Entry 5U4J (electron microscopy, 3.70 A resolution); this record covers chains a and l of the 10 polymer chains in the assembly.

Chain a:
Molecule: 16S rRNA
From: Escherichia coli
Sequence (1533 nucleotides; numbered 2 to 1534; the number before each row is that of its first residue):
     2 AAUUGAAGAGUUUGAUCAUGGCUCAGAUUGAACGCUGGCGGCAGGCCUAA
    52 CACAUGCAAGUCGAACGGUAACAGGAAGAAGCUUGCUUCUUUGCUGACGA
   102 GUGGCGGACGGGUGAGUAAUGUCUGGGAAACUGCCUGAUGGAGGGGGAUA
   152 ACUACUGGAAACGGUAGCUAAUACCGCAUAACGUCGCAAGACCAAAGAGG
   202 GGGACCUUCGGGCCUCUUGCCAUCGGAUGUGCCCAGAUGGGAUUAGCUAG
   252 UAGGUGGGGUAACGGCUCACCUAGGCGACGAUCCCUAGCUGGUCUGAGAG
   302 GAUGACCAGCCACACUGGAACUGAGACACGGUCCAGACUCCUACGGGAGG
   352 CAGCAGUGGGGAAUAUUGCACAAUGGGCGCAAGCCUGAUGCAGCCAUGCC
   402 GCGUGUAUGAAGAAGGCCUUCGGGUUGUAAAGUACUUUCAGCGGGGAGGA
   452 AGGGAGUAAAGUUAAUACCUUUGCUCAUUGACGUUACCCGCAGAAGAAGC
   502 ACCGGCUAACUCCGUGCCAGCAGCCXCGGUAAUACGGAGGGUGCAAGCGU
   552 UAAUCGGAAUUACUGGGCGUAAAGCGCACGCAGGCGGUUUGUUAAGUCAG
   602 AUGUGAAAUCCCCGGGCUCAACCUGGGAACUGCAUCUGAUACUGGCAAGC
   652 UUGAGUCUCGUAGAGGGGGGUAGAAUUCCAGGUGUAGCGGUGAAAUGCGU
   702 AGAGAUCUGGAGGAAUACCGGUGGCGAAGGCGGCCCCCUGGACGAAGACU
   752 GACGCUCAGGUGCGAAAGCGUGGGGAGCAAACAGGAUUAGAUACCCUGGU
   802 AGUCCACGCCGUAAACGAUGUCGACUUGGAGGUUGUGCCCUUGAGGCGUG
   852 GCUUCCGGAGCUAACGCGUUAAGUCGACCGCCUGGGGAGUACGGCCGCAA
   902 GGUUAAAACUCAAAUGAAUUGACGGGGGCCCGCACAAGCGGUGGAGCAUG
   952 UGGUUUAAUUCGAUGXAACGCGAAGAACCUUACCUGGUCUUGACAUCCAC
  1002 GGAAGUUUUCAGAGAUGAGAAUGUGCCUUCGGGAACCGUGAGACAGGUGC
  1052 UGCAUGGCUGUCGUCAGCUCGUGUUGUGAAAUGUUGGGUUAAGUCCCGCA
  1102 ACGAGCGCAACCCUUAUCCUUUGUUGCCAGCGGUCCGGCCGGGAACUCAA
  1152 AGGAGACUGCCAGUGAUAAACUGGAGGAAGGUGGGGAUGACGUCAAGUCA
  1202 UCAUGGCCCUUACGACCAGGGCUACACACGUGCUACAAUGGCGCAUACAA
  1252 AGAGAAGCGACCUCGCGAGAGCAAGCGGACCUCAUAAAGUGCGUCGUAGU
  1302 CCGGAUUGGAGUCUGCAACUCGACUCCAUGAAGUCGGAAUCGCUAGUAAU
  1352 CGUGGAUCAGAAUGCCACGGUGAAUACGUUCCCGGGCCUUGUACACACCG
  1402 CCCGUXACACCAUGGGAGUGGGUUGCAAAAGAAGUAGGUAGCUUAACCUU
  1452 CGGGAGGGCGCUUACCACUUUGUGAUUCAUGACUGGGGUGAAGUCGUAAC
  1502 AAGGUAACCGUAGGGGAACCUGCGGUUGGAUCA
Not modelled in the structure: 2-5, 38-501, 576-879, 934-1052, 1087-1189, 1201-1379, 1424-1476
Modified residues: PSU (pseudouridine-5'-monophosphate) at position 516, G7M (N7-methyl-guanosine-5'-monophosphate) at position 527, 2MG (2N-methylguanosine-5'-monophosphate) at position 966, 5MC (5-methylcytidine-5'-monophosphate) at position 967, 2MG (2N-methylguanosine-5'-monophosphate) at position 1207, 4OC (4n,o2'-methylcytidine-5'-monophosphate) at position 1402, 5MC (5-methylcytidine-5'-monophosphate) at position 1407, UR3 (3-methyluridine-5'-monophoshate) at position 1498, 2MG (2N-methylguanosine-5'-monophosphate) at position 1516, MA6 (6N-dimethyladenosine-5'-monophoshate) at position 1518, MA6 (6N-dimethyladenosine-5'-monophoshate) at position 1519

Chain l:
Name: 30S ribosomal protein S12
From: Escherichia coli
Reference sequence: P0A7S3 (RS12_ECOLI); numbering as in UniProt (aligned over 1-124)
Sequence (124 residues; row label = number of the first residue in the row):
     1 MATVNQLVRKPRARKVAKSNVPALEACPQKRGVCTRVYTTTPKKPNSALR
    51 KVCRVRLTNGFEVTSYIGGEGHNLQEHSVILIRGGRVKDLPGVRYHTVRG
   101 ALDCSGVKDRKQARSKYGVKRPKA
Not modelled in the structure: 1
Curated features (UniProtKB/Swiss-Prot):
  - modified residue: Asp89 (3-methylthioaspartic acid), Lys108 (N6-acetyllysine)
  - natural variant: Lys43 (K43R: Confers streptomycin resistance but not hyperaccurate translation)
  - mutagenesis: Leu57 (L57H: Protein is not incorporated into ribosomes), Lys88 (K88Q: Confers low-level resistance to streptomycin and a 15% decrease in the translational elongation rate)

How chain a and chain l interact:
Contacting residue pairs - 109 pairs, chain a then chain l:
  U24(a) - Asn20(l)  phosphate contact
  A33(a) - Pro28(l)  base contact
  A33(a) - Gln29(l)  hydrogen bond to the sugar
  C34(a) - Gln29(l)  sugar contact
  C34(a) - Leu81(l)  sugar contact
  C34(a) - Val98(l)  sugar contact
  G35(a) - Gly100(l)  sugar contact
  G35(a) - Ser115(l)  hydrogen bond to the sugar
  G35(a) - Gly118(l)  sugar contact
  C36(a) - Arg114(l)  sugar contact
  C36(a) - Gly118(l)  phosphate contact
  C36(a) - Val119(l)  sugar contact
  C36(a) - Lys120(l)  phosphate contact
  C36(a) - Arg121(l)  phosphate contact
  U37(a) - Lys120(l)  phosphate contact
  U37(a) - Arg121(l)  hydrogen bond to the phosphate
  A502(a) - Ser115(l)  hydrogen bond to the phosphate
  C503(a) - Ala113(l)  phosphate contact
  C503(a) - Lys116(l)  phosphate contact
  C504(a) - Gln112(l)  base contact
  C518(a) - Pro45(l)  base contact
  C518(a) - Ser47(l)  hydrogen bond to the base
  C519(a) - Ser47(l)  hydrogen bond to the phosphate
  A520(a) - Ala48(l)  phosphate contact
  A520(a) - Leu49(l)  hydrogen bond to the phosphate
  A520(a) - Glu70(l)  hydrogen bond to the sugar
  G521(a) - Leu49(l)  phosphate contact
  G521(a) - Arg50(l)  hydrogen bond to the base
  G521(a) - Lys51(l)  salt bridge to the phosphate
  G521(a) - Gly69(l)  phosphate contact
  G521(a) - Glu70(l)  phosphate contact
  G521(a) - Gly71(l)  hydrogen bond to the phosphate
  C522(a) - Arg50(l)  base contact
  C522(a) - Tyr66(l)  hydrogen bond to the phosphate
  C522(a) - Gly68(l)  phosphate contact
  C522(a) - Gly69(l)  hydrogen bond to the phosphate
  C522(a) - Asp89(l)  hydrogen bond to the base
  C522(a) - Tyr117(l)  hydrogen bond to the phosphate
  A523(a) - Arg50(l)  base contact
  A523(a) - Val87(l)  base contact
  A523(a) - Lys88(l)  base contact
  A523(a) - Asp89(l)  base contact
  A523(a) - Lys116(l)  phosphate contact
  A523(a) - Tyr117(l)  phosphate contact
  C525(a) - Arg86(l)  salt bridge to the phosphate
  C525(a) - Lys88(l)  phosphate contact
  C526(a) - Lys88(l)  salt bridge to the phosphate
  G7M_527(a) - Asn46(l)  base contact
  G7M_527(a) - Asp89(l)  base contact
  C528(a) - Asn46(l)  hydrogen bond to the base
  G529(a) - Asn46(l)  base contact
  G529(a) - Ser47(l)  hydrogen bond to the base
  G537(a) - Arg110(l)  salt bridge to the phosphate
  G538(a) - Arg110(l)  phosphate contact
  G538(a) - Lys111(l)  hydrogen bond to the phosphate
  G538(a) - Gln112(l)  hydrogen bond to the phosphate
  A539(a) - Lys111(l)  phosphate contact
  A539(a) - Gln112(l)  phosphate contact
  U551(a) - Arg83(l)  hydrogen bond to the sugar
  U551(a) - Lys116(l)  sugar contact
  U552(a) - Pro28(l)  hydrogen bond to the sugar
  U552(a) - Gln29(l)  hydrogen bond to the base
  U552(a) - Arg83(l)  sugar contact
  U552(a) - Gly84(l)  hydrogen bond to the sugar
  U552(a) - Gly85(l)  phosphate contact
  A553(a) - Val21(l)  phosphate contact
  A553(a) - Leu24(l)  sugar contact
  A553(a) - Ala26(l)  sugar contact
  A553(a) - Cys27(l)  sugar contact
  A553(a) - Pro28(l)  sugar contact
  A553(a) - Gly84(l)  phosphate contact
  A553(a) - Gly85(l)  hydrogen bond to the phosphate
  A554(a) - Ser19(l)  hydrogen bond to the phosphate
  A554(a) - Ala26(l)  sugar contact
  G557(a) - Arg14(l)  salt bridge to the phosphate
  U561(a) - Lys15(l)  base contact
  U562(a) - Arg12(l)  base contact
  U562(a) - Ala13(l)  hydrogen bond to the base
  U562(a) - Arg14(l)  salt bridge to the phosphate
  U562(a) - Lys15(l)  base contact
  A563(a) - Arg12(l)  base contact
  C564(a) - Ala2(l)  phosphate contact
  C564(a) - Leu7(l)  phosphate contact
  C564(a) - Arg12(l)  salt bridge to the phosphate
  G567(a) - Ala2(l)  base contact
  G567(a) - Arg12(l)  hydrogen bond to the base
  G568(a) - Ala2(l)  base contact
  C880(a) - Thr3(l)  base contact
  C880(a) - Asn5(l)  hydrogen bond to the phosphate
  G881(a) - Gln6(l)  hydrogen bond to the phosphate
  C882(a) - Ala2(l)  base contact
  C882(a) - Gln6(l)  hydrogen bond to the base
  U884(a) - Arg12(l)  hydrogen bond to the base
  U884(a) - Lys15(l)  hydrogen bond to the sugar
  A909(a) - Lys18(l)  phosphate contact
  C910(a) - Lys18(l)  salt bridge to the phosphate
  C910(a) - Pro22(l)  phosphate contact
  C910(a) - Arg94(l)  salt bridge to the phosphate
  U911(a) - Gly92(l)  hydrogen bond to the phosphate
  C912(a) - Lys43(l)  salt bridge to the phosphate
  C912(a) - Lys44(l)  hydrogen bond to the phosphate
  C912(a) - Pro91(l)  phosphate contact
  A913(a) - Lys43(l)  salt bridge to the phosphate
  A913(a) - Lys44(l)  salt bridge to the phosphate
  A913(a) - Lys88(l)  salt bridge to the phosphate
  C1411(a) - Arg54(l)  phosphate contact
  C1412(a) - Arg54(l)  salt bridge to the phosphate
  G1491(a) - Lys44(l)  phosphate contact
  A1492(a) - Lys44(l)  phosphate contact
Interface residues without a listed pair, chain a (53 interface residues in all): G22, A32, G530, G550, C883, U1490
Interface residues without a listed pair, chain l (62 interface residues in all): Arg9, Arg99, Ala101

Summary:
Chain a and chain l form an interface of 53 and 62 residues respectively; the contacts include 33 hydrogen
bonds and 14 salt bridges. Among the polar pairs are C518(a)-Ser47(l), G521(a)-Arg50(l) and C522(a)-Asp89(l).
Curated annotation (UniProt) lists 2 mutagenesis sites on chain l.
Here chain a is 16S rRNA and chain l is 30S ribosomal protein S12, both from Escherichia coli. Entry 5U4J
(Structural Basis of Co-translational Quality Control by ArfA and RF2 Bound to Ribosome) was determined by
electron microscopy.
